Entry 8J92 (electron microscopy, 2.90 A resolution); this record covers chains A and I of the 10 polymer chains in the assembly.

[Chain A]
Molecule: Histone H3.1
From: Arabidopsis thaliana
Reference sequence: P59226 (H31_ARATH); residues 0-135 here correspond to UniProt positions 1-136 (UniProt number = residue number + 1)
Amino-acid sequence (139 residues; numbered -3 to 135; the number before each row is that of its first residue; numbers below 1 keep their minus sign (Gly-3 is residue -3)):
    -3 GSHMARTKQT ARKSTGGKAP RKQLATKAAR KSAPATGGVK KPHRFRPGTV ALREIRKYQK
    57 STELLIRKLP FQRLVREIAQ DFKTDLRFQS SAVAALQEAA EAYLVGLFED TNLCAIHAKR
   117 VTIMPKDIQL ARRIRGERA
Not modelled in the structure: -3 to 37, 135
Sequence notes: expression tag (-3 to -1)

[Chain I]
Molecule: 169-nt DNA strand
From: synthetic construct
Sequence (169 nucleotides; row label = number of the first residue in the row; numbers below 1 keep their minus sign (DA-95 is residue -95)):
   -95 ATCGGACCCT ATCGCGAGCC AGGCCTGAGA ATCCGGTGCC GAGGCCGCTC AATTGGTCGT
   -35 AGACAGCTCT AGCACCGCTT AAACGCACGT ACGCGCTGTC CCCCGCGTTT TAACCGCCAA
    25 GGGGATTACT CCCTAGTCTC CAGGCACGTG TCAGATATAT ACATCCGAT
Not modelled in the structure: -95 to -78, 72-73

[How chain A and chain I interact]
Pairs across the interface - 16 pairs, chain A then chain I:
  Arg40(A) with DG9(I), hydrogen bond to the sugar; DC10(I), sugar contact
  Phe41(A) with DG9(I), sugar contact; DC10(I), hydrogen bond to the phosphate
  Gly44(A) with DG9(I), hydrogen bond to the phosphate
  Val46(A) with DG9(I), phosphate contact
  Ala47(A) with DG9(I), hydrogen bond to the phosphate
  Arg49(A) with DA-65(I), salt bridge to the phosphate
  Arg63(A) with DA17(I), phosphate contact; DC18(I), salt bridge to the phosphate
  Lys64(A) with DC18(I), phosphate contact
  Leu65(A) with DA17(I), phosphate contact; DC18(I), hydrogen bond to the phosphate
  Pro66(A) with DA17(I), sugar contact
  Arg69(A) with DA17(I), salt bridge to the phosphate
  Arg83(A) with DG27(I), sugar contact
Other interface residues (no listed pair), chain A (17 interface residues in all): His39, Pro43, Thr45, Asp81, Lys115
Other interface residues (no listed pair), chain I (11 interface residues in all): DG-67, DA-66, DC-2, DC8, DG25

[Summary]
Chain A and chain I form an interface of 17 and 11 residues respectively; the contacts include 5 hydrogen
bonds and 3 salt bridges. Polar contacts include Arg40(A)-DG9(I), Phe41(A)-DC10(I) and Gly44(A)-DG9(I).
Here chain A is Histone H3.1 (Arabidopsis thaliana) and chain I is a 169-nt DNA strand (synthetic construct).
Entry 8J92 (Cryo-EM structure of nucleosome containing Arabidopsis thaliana H2A.W) was determined by electron
microscopy, deposited together with 8J90.
